PDB entry 7YZM | X-ray diffraction, 1.82 A resolution | chains A and G of the 4 polymer chains in the assembly

# Chain A
Protein: Dehydratase family protein
Source organism: Carboxydothermus hydrogenoformans Z-2901
UniProtKB: Q3AET9 (Q3AET9_CARHZ); residue numbers follow UniProt; this construct covers 1-421
Amino-acid sequence (422 residues; each row starts with the number of its first residue; numbering starts at 0):
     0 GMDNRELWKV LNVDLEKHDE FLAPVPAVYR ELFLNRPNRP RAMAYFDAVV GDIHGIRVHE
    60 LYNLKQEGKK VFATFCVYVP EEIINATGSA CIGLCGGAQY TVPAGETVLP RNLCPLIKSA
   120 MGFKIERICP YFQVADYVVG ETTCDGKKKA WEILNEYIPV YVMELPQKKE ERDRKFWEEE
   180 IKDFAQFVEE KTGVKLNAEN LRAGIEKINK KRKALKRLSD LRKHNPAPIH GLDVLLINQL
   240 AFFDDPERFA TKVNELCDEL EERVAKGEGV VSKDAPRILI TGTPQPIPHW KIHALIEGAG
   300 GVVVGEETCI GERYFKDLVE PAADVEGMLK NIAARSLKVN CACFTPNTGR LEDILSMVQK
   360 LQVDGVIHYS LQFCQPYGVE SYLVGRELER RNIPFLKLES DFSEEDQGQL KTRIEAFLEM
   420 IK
Differences from the reference sequence: expression tag (0)
Ion coordination: Double cubane cluster Fe: Cys75, Cys113, Cys143, Cys308, Cys340, Cys373
Ligand contacts: Double cubane cluster (BJ8): Phe74, Cys75, Val76, Tyr77, Cys113, Leu115, Ile116, Glu140, Thr142, Cys143, Lys146, Thr282, Pro283, Cys308, Arg312, Val338, Cys340, Leu370, Phe372, Cys373, Tyr376

# Chain G
Protein: Putative CoA-substrate-specific enzyme activase
Source organism: Carboxydothermus hydrogenoformans Z-2901
UniProtKB: Q3AET8 (Q3AET8_CARHZ); residue numbers follow UniProt; this construct covers 1-243
Amino-acid sequence (243 residues; row label = number of the first residue in the row):
     1 MFAGLDLGST NSKLVIIKED GSYTFKVVPT RYEPVKAGEL LLKNTGEIRN LVVTGYGRVA
    61 FNRGKVVTEI TCQARGCHEL FPEVDYILDL GGQDAKIIKK DGQGRVVNFL MNDKCAAGTG
   121 RFLEIILTAI GDDYRDEDLI NEENAVPINS MCTVFAESEV ISLLARGTSK RAVIAGLFKT
   181 TAKRLAKFAE SLGKPRKLIF TGGGAKYPAL RLFLQKEMGV EVVVPPEPSV TAALGAALIA
   241 RET
Ion coordination: 4Fe-4S cluster Fe: Cys115, Cys152 (shared with 2 residues of chain H)
Ligand contacts:
  - AMP-PNP (ANP; phosphoaminophosphonic acid-adenylate ester): Gly8, Ser9, Thr10, Asn11, Lys13, Tyr56, Glu69, Leu90, Gly91, Gly92, Gln93, Asp94, Lys96, Gly120, Arg121, Leu123, Glu124, Gly202, Gly203, Gly204, Lys206, Tyr207
  - 4Fe-4S cluster (SF4): Cys115, Met151, Cys152, Val154, Phe155

# Interface between chain A and chain G
Pairs across the interface - 27 pairs, chain A then chain G:
  Gln371(A) - Lys114(G)
  Gln371(A) - Cys115(G)
  Glu398(A) - Lys114(G)
  Asp405(A) - Lys114(G)  salt bridge
  Gly407(A) - Tyr56(G)
  Gln408(A) - Tyr56(G)  hydrogen bond
  Gln408(A) - Gln93(G)
  Lys410(A) - Arg58(G)
  Lys410(A) - Val59(G)
  Thr411(A) - Arg58(G)  hydrogen bond
  Thr411(A) - Met111(G)
  Arg412(A) - Asp94(G)  salt bridge
  Arg412(A) - Phe109(G)
  Arg412(A) - Met111(G)
  Arg412(A) - Asn112(G)  hydrogen bond (side chain-backbone)
  Glu414(A) - Arg58(G)  salt bridge
  Glu414(A) - Thr68(G)
  Ala415(A) - Thr68(G)
  Ala415(A) - Ile70(G)  hydrophobic
  Ala415(A) - Phe109(G)  hydrophobic
  Phe416(A) - Phe109(G)
  Glu418(A) - Val67(G)
  Glu418(A) - Thr68(G)  hydrogen bond
  Glu418(A) - Thr71(G)  hydrogen bond
  Met419(A) - Val106(G)
  Met419(A) - Val107(G)
  Met419(A) - Asn108(G)
Interface residues without a listed pair, chain A (16 interface residues in all): Leu395, Ser399, Asp400
Interface residues without a listed pair, chain G (19 interface residues in all): Val66, Glu69

# In short
16 residues of chain A and 19 residues of chain G are in contact; the contacts include 5 hydrogen bonds and 3
salt bridges. Polar contacts include Asp405(A)-Lys114(G), Arg412(A)-Asp94(G) and Glu414(A)-Arg58(G). Chain A
binds Double cubane cluster. Chain G binds AMP-PNP and 4Fe-4S cluster.
Here chain A is Dehydratase family protein and chain G is Putative CoA-substrate-specific enzyme activase,
both from Carboxydothermus hydrogenoformans Z-2901. Entry 7YZM (MgADPNP-bound DCCP:DCCP-R complex) was
determined by X-ray diffraction, deposited together with 7YZQ.
